8KD6 - chains S and X of the 16 polymer chains in the assembly; structure by electron microscopy, 3.07 A resolution.

Chain S:
Name: Histone H3
Organism: Xenopus laevis
UniProt: A0A310TTQ1 (A0A310TTQ1_XENLA); residues 1-135 here correspond to UniProt positions 2-136 (UniProt number = residue number + 1)
Sequence (135 residues; row label = number of the first residue in the row):
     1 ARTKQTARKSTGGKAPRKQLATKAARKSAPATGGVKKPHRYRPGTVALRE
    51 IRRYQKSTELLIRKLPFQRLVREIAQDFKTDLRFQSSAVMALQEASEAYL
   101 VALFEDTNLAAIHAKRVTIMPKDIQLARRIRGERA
Not modelled in the structure: 1-35, 134-135
Differences from the reference sequence: engineered mutation Ala110 (Cys111 in A0A310TTQ1)
Modified / non-standard residues: Lys36 (N-trimethyllysine; M3L)

Chain X:
Molecule: 187bp DNA
Sequence (187 nucleotides; numbered -93 to 93; the number before each row is that of its first residue; numbers below 1 keep their minus sign (DG-93 is residue -93)):
   -93 GCGGTGGCGGCCGCTCTAGAACAGGATGTATATATCTGACACGTGCCTGG
   -43 AGACTAGGGAGTAATCCCCTTGGCGGTTAAAACGCGGGGGACAGCGCGTA
     7 CGTGCGTTTAAGCGGTGCTAGAGCTGTCTACGACCAATTGAGCGGCCTCG
    57 GCACCGGGATTCTCCAGGGCGGCCGCGTATAGGGTCC
Not modelled in the structure: -93 to -89, 76-93

Chain S / chain X interface:
Pairs across the interface (24; chain S residue first):
  Lys37(S) - DA72(X)  phosphate contact
  His39(S) - DC71(X)  phosphate contact
  Arg40(S) - DG-8(X)  base contact
  Arg40(S) - DG-7(X)  sugar contact
  Arg40(S) - DC71(X)  phosphate contact
  Tyr41(S) - DC70(X)  sugar contact
  Arg42(S) - DG-5(X)  salt bridge to the phosphate
  Arg42(S) - DC70(X)  phosphate contact
  Pro43(S) - DG-6(X)  sugar contact
  Thr45(S) - DC70(X)  phosphate contact
  Gln68(S) - DT-23(X)  phosphate contact
  Arg72(S) - DT-23(X)  salt bridge to the phosphate
  Arg83(S) - DT-24(X)  hydrogen bond to the sugar
  Arg83(S) - DT-23(X)  phosphate contact
  Phe84(S) - DT-24(X)  sugar contact
  Phe84(S) - DT-23(X)  hydrogen bond to the phosphate
  Gln85(S) - DT-24(X)  phosphate contact
  Ser86(S) - DT-24(X)  phosphate contact
  Lys115(S) - DA-3(X)  phosphate contact
  Arg116(S) - DA-3(X)  phosphate contact
  Arg116(S) - DC-2(X)  salt bridge to the phosphate
  Val117(S) - DA-3(X)  hydrogen bond to the phosphate
  Thr118(S) - DA-3(X)  hydrogen bond to the phosphate
  Lys122(S) - DC-2(X)  salt bridge to the phosphate
Interface residues without a listed pair, chain X (12 interface residues in all): DG-4

In short:
The interface between chain S and chain X involves 18 residues on one side and 12 on the other, with 4
hydrogen bonds and 4 salt bridges. Polar contacts include Arg83(S)-DT-24(X), Phe84(S)-DT-23(X) and
Val117(S)-DA-3(X).
Here chain S is Histone H3 (Xenopus laevis) and chain X is 187bp DNA. Entry 8KD6 (Rpd3S in complex with
nucleosome with H3K36MLA modification and 187bp DNA, class3) was determined by electron microscopy (same
publication as 8KC7, 8KD2, 8KD3, 8KD4, 8KD5 and 8KD7).
